PDB entry 7ACT | solution NMR | chains A and B

# Chain A
Protein: Nucleoprotein
Source organism: Severe acute respiratory syndrome coronavirus 2
Reference sequence: P0DTC9 (NCAP_SARS2); residue numbers follow UniProt; this construct covers 44-180
Chain sequence (140 residues; each row starts with the number of its first residue):
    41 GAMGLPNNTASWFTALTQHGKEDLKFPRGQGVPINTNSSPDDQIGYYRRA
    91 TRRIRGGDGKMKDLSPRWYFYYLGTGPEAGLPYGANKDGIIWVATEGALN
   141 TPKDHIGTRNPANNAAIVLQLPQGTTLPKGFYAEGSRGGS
Unresolved in the structure: 41-43
Sequence notes: expression tag (41-43)
What the authors report for this chain:
  - mutagenesis - R92E (K_d_ > 400 uM), R107E (K_d_ > 400 uM): abolished binding to ssRNA (chain B)
  - mutagenesis - E174R (K_d_ = 1.2 +/- 0.1 uM): increased binding to ssRNA (chain B)
  - mutagenesis - I94A, Y172A (19.6 +/- 7.1 uM): decreased binding to ssRNA (chain B)
  - mutagenesis - R68E, Q163A (12.9 +/- 2.4 uM): unchanged binding to ssRNA (chain B)
  - binding site for ssRNA (chain B): Lys61, Lys65, Arg88, Arg89, Arg92, Arg93, Ile94, Lys102, Leu104, Arg107, Gly175, Arg177
  - binding site for ssRNA (chain B): Lys65 (proposed by the authors, not directly observed)

# Chain B
Molecule: ssRNA
Sequence (10 nucleotides; row label = number of the first residue in the row):
     1 UCUCUAAACG

# How chain A and chain B interact
Residue-residue contacts - 46 pairs, chain A then chain B:
  Thr57(A) with A8(B), sugar contact
  Lys61(A) with C2(B), phosphate contact
  Asp63(A) with U1(B), phosphate contact
  Lys65(A) with U1(B), phosphate contact
  Arg88(A) with C4(B), phosphate contact; U5(B), phosphate contact
  Arg89(A) with C2(B), sugar contact; U3(B), phosphate contact; C4(B), phosphate contact
  Ala90(A) with C4(B), sugar contact; U5(B), phosphate contact
  Thr91(A) with U3(B), sugar contact; C4(B), sugar contact
  Arg92(A) with C4(B), sugar contact; U5(B), sugar contact; A6(B), phosphate contact; A7(B), phosphate contact
  Arg93(A) with U3(B), base contact; C4(B), base contact
  Ile94(A) with U3(B), base contact; C4(B), base contact; U5(B), base contact
  Arg95(A) with U3(B), phosphate contact; C4(B), base contact
  Gly97(A) with U5(B), base contact
  Asp98(A) with U5(B), base contact
  Gly99(A) with U5(B), base contact
  Lys100(A) with U5(B), base contact
  Lys102(A) with A7(B), phosphate contact
  Leu104(A) with A7(B), sugar contact; A8(B), base contact
  Arg107(A) with A6(B), phosphate contact; A7(B), phosphate contact; A8(B), phosphate contact
  Tyr109(A) with A6(B), phosphate contact
  Asp128(A) with C2(B), sugar contact
  Lys169(A) with G10(B), base contact
  Phe171(A) with G10(B), sugar contact
  Tyr172(A) with A8(B), sugar contact; C9(B), sugar contact; G10(B), phosphate contact
  Ala173(A) with G10(B), phosphate contact
  Gly175(A) with G10(B), sugar contact
  Ser176(A) with G10(B), sugar contact
  Arg177(A) with C9(B), phosphate contact; G10(B), phosphate contact
Interface residues without a listed pair, chain A (32 interface residues in all): Glu62, Tyr111, Leu167, Pro168

# Summary
The interface between chain A and chain B involves 32 residues on one side and 10 on the other. From the
paper: a binding site for ssRNA (chain B) at Lys61(A), Lys65(A) and Arg88(A) among others; R92E and R107E of
chain A abolish binding to ssRNA (chain B); 7 substitutions were tested in all.
Chain A is Nucleoprotein (Severe acute respiratory syndrome coronavirus 2) and chain B is ssRNA; the
structure, The SARS-CoV-2 nucleocapsid phosphoprotein N-terminal domain in complex with 10mer ssRNA, was
determined by solution NMR (same publication as 7ACS).
